Entry 8HUK (X-ray diffraction, 2.98 A resolution); this record covers chains A and B.

Chain A:
Name: Peroxisome proliferator-activated receptor alpha
Source organism: Homo sapiens
Reference sequence: Q07869 (PPARA_HUMAN); residues 200-468 here = UniProt positions 200-468
Amino-acid sequence (273 residues; each row starts with the number of its first residue):
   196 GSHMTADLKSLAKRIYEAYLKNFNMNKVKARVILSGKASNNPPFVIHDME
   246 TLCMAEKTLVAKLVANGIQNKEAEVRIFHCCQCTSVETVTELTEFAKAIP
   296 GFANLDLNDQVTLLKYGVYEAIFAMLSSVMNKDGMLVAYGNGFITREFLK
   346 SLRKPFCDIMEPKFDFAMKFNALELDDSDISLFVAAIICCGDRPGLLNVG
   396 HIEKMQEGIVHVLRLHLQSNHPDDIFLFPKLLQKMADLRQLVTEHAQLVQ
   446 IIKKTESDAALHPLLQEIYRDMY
Not modelled in the structure: 196-199, 256-265
Sequence notes: expression tag (196-199)
What the authors report for this chain:
  - binding site for the ligand BJB: Ile272, Phe273, Cys276, Ser280, Tyr314, Phe318, Leu321, Leu347, Phe351, Ile354, His440, Tyr464

Chain B:
Name: 15-meric peptide from Nuclear receptor coactivator 1
Notes: EC 2.3.1.48
Reference sequence: Q15788 (NCOA1_HUMAN); residues 683-697 here = UniProt positions 683-697
Amino-acid sequence (15 residues; row label = number of the first residue in the row):
   683 LTERHKILHRLLQEG
Not modelled in the structure: 683-686, 697

Interface between chain A and chain B:
Pairs across the interface - 16 pairs, chain A then chain B:
  Glu289(A) - Glu696(B)
  Lys292(A) - Glu696(B)  salt bridge
  Phe297(A) - Leu694(B)  hydrophobic
  Leu302(A) - Leu694(B)  hydrophobic
  Leu302(A) - Gln695(B)
  Gln305(A) - Leu694(B)
  Val306(A) - His687(B)
  Val306(A) - Leu690(B)  hydrophobic
  Val306(A) - Leu694(B)  hydrophobic
  Lys310(A) - His687(B)  hydrogen bond
  Leu459(A) - Ile689(B)  hydrophobic
  Leu459(A) - Leu690(B)  hydrophobic
  Glu462(A) - His687(B)
  Glu462(A) - Lys688(B)  hydrogen bond (side chain-backbone)
  Glu462(A) - Ile689(B)  hydrogen bond (side chain-backbone)
  Glu462(A) - Leu690(B)
Interface residues without a listed pair, chain A (12 interface residues in all): Thr285, Thr288, Leu309
Interface residues without a listed pair, chain B (9 interface residues in all): His691, Leu693

In short:
The interface between chain A and chain B involves 12 residues on one side and 9 on the other, with 3 hydrogen
bonds and 1 salt bridge. Polar pairs include Lys292(A)-Glu696(B), Lys310(A)-His687(B) and Glu462(A)-Lys688(B).
From the paper: a binding site for the ligand BJB at Ile272(A), Phe273(A) and Cys276(A) among others.
Here chain A is Peroxisome proliferator-activated receptor alpha (Homo sapiens) and chain B is 15-meric
peptide from Nuclear receptor coactivator 1. Entry 8HUK (X-ray structure of human PPAR alpha ligand binding
domain-lanifibranor-SRC1 coactivator peptide co-crystals obtained by soaking) was determined by X-ray
diffraction, deposited together with 8HUM, 8HUP and 8HUQ.
